PDB entry 6XCN | electron microscopy, 3.66 A resolution | chains A and E of the 9 polymer chains in the assembly

[Chain A (and E)]
Protein: Spike glycoprotein
Organism: Severe acute respiratory syndrome coronavirus 2
Notes: chain E of this document is another copy of the same molecule, construct and numbering; everything in this record applies to it too
Reference sequence: P0DTC2 (SPIKE_SARS2); residues 1-1213 here = UniProt positions 1-1213
Sequence (1259 residues; numbered 1 to 1259; the number before each row is that of its first residue):
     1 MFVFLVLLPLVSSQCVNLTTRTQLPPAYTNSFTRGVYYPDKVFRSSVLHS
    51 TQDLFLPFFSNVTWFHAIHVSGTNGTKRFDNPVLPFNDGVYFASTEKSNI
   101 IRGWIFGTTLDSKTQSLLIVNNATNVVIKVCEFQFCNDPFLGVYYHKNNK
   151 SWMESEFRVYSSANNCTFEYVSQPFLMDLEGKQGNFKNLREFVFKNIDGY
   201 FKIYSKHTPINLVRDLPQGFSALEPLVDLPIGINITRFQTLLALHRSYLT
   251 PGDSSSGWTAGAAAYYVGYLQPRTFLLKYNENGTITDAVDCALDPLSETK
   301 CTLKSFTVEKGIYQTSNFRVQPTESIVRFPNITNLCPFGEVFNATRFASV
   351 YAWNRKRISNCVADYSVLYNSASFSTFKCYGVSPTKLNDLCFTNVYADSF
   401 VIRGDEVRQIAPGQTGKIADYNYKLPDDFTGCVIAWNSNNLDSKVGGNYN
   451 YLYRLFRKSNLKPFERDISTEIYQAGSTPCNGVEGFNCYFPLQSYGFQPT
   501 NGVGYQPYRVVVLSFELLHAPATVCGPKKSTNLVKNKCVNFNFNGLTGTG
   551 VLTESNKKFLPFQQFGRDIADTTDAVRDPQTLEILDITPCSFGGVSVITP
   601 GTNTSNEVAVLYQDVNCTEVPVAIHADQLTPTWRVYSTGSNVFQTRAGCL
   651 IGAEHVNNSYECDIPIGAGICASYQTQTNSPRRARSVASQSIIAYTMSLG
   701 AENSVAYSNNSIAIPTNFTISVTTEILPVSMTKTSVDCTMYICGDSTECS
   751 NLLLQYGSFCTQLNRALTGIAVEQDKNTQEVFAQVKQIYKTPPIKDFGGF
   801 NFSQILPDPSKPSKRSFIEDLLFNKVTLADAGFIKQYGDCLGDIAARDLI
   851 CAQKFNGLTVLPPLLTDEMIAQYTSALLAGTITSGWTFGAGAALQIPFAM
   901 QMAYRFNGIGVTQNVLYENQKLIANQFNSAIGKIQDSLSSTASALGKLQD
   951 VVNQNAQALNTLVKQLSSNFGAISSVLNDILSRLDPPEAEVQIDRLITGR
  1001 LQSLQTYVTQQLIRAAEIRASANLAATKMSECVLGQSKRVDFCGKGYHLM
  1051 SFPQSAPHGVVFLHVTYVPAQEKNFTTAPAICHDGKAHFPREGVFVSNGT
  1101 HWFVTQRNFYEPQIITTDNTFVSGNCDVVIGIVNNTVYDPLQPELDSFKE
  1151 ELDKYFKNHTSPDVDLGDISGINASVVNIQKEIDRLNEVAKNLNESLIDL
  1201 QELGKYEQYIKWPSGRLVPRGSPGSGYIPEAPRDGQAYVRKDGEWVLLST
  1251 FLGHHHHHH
Not modelled in the structure: 1-26, 67-80, 141-163, 173-185, 197-199, 212-214, 243-262, 519, 621-640, 677-688, 812, 828-853, 1148-1259
Sequence notes: conflict Glu607 (Gln in P0DTC2), Pro986 (Lys in P0DTC2), Pro987 (Val in P0DTC2); expression tag (1214-1259)
Curated features (UniProtKB/Swiss-Prot):
  - region: Asn280 to Cys301 (Putative superantigen), Arg403 to Asp405 (Integrin-binding motif), Asn448 to Phe456 (Immunodominant HLA epitope recognized by the CD8+), Pro681 to Ala684 (Putative superantigen), Ser816 to Tyr837 (Fusion peptide 1), Lys835 to Phe855 (Fusion peptide 2), Asp1163 to Glu1202 (Heptad repeat 2)
  - site (Cleavage): Arg685, Ser686, Arg815, Ser816
  - glycosylation: Asn17 (N-linked (GlcNAc...) (complex) asparagine), Asn61 (N-linked (GlcNAc...) (hybrid) asparagine), Asn74 (N-linked (GlcNAc...) (complex) asparagine), Asn122 (N-linked (GlcNAc...) (hybrid) asparagine), Asn149 (N-linked (GlcNAc...) (complex) asparagine), Asn165 (N-linked (GlcNAc...) (complex) asparagine), Asn234 (N-linked (GlcNAc...) (high mannose) asparagine), Asn282 (N-linked (GlcNAc...) (complex) asparagine), Thr323 (O-linked (GalNAc) threonine), Ser325 (O-linked (HexNAc...) serine), Asn331 (N-linked (GlcNAc...) (complex) asparagine), Asn343 (N-linked (GlcNAc...) (complex) asparagine), Asn603 (N-linked (GlcNAc...) (hybrid) asparagine), Asn616 (N-linked (GlcNAc...) (complex) asparagine), Asn657 (N-linked (GlcNAc...) (complex) asparagine), Thr676 (O-linked (GlcNAc...) threonine), Thr678 (O-linked (GlcNAc...) threonine), Asn709 (N-linked (GlcNAc...) (high mannose) asparagine), Asn717 (N-linked (GlcNAc...) (hybrid) asparagine), Asn801 (N-linked (GlcNAc...) (hybrid) asparagine) and 6 more in UniProt
  - natural variant: Leu5 (L5F: In strain: Iota/B.1.526), Ser13 (S13I: In strain: Epsilon/B.1.427/B.1.429), Leu18 (L18F: In strain: Beta/B.1.351, Gamma/P.1 and 1 more), Thr19 (T19I: In strain: Omicron/BQ.1.1, Omicron/XBB.1.5 and 1 more; T19R: In strain: Delta/B.1.617.2, Omicron/BA.2 and 4 more), Thr20 (T20N: In strain: Gamma/P.1), Leu24 to Ala27 (sequence variant, change not given here; In strain: Omicron/BA.2, Omicron/BA.2.12.1 and 6 more), Pro26 (P26S: In strain: Gamma/P.1), Gln52 (Q52H: In strain: Omicron/EG.5.1), Ala67 (A67V: In strain: Eta/B.1.525, Omicron/BA.1), His69 to Val70 (deletion: In strain: Alpha/B.1.1.7, Eta/B.1.525 and 5 more), Gly75 (G75V: In strain: Lambda/C.37), Thr76 (T76I: In strain: Lambda/C.37), 82 further natural variant entries in UniProt
  - mutagenesis: His69 to Val70 (Increased incorporation of cleaved spike into virions), Asn121 (N121Q: Partial loss of biliverdin affinity), Arg190 (R190K: Partial loss of biliverdin affinity), Asn234 (N234Q: Increased resistance to neutralizing antibodies), Asn331 (N331Q: Reduced viral infectivity), Asn343 (N343Q: Reduced viral infectivity), Leu452 (L452R: Increased resistance to neutralizing antibodies. Decreases HLA binding to NF9 epitope. Increased binding affinity to human ACE2), Tyr453 (Y453F: Decreased HLA binding to NF9 epitope. Increased binding affinity to human ACE2), Ala475 (A475V: Increased resistance to neutralizing antibodies), Val483 (V483A: Increased resistance to neutralizing antibodies), Glu484 (E484D: Increased replication in human TMEM106B overexpressing cells), Phe490 (F490L: Increased resistance to neutralizing antibodies and human covalescent sera neutralization), 14 further mutagenesis entries in UniProt
Disulfides: Cys131-Cys166, Cys291-Cys301, Cys336-Cys361, Cys379-Cys432, Cys391-Cys525, Cys480-Cys488, Cys538-Cys590, Cys617-Cys649, Cys662-Cys671, Cys738-Cys760, Cys743-Cys749, Cys1032-Cys1043, Cys1082-Cys1126
Covalently attached groups: N-acetylglucosamine (NAG) linked to Asn61, Asn122, Asn165, Asn234, Asn282, Asn331, Asn343, Asn603, Asn616, Asn709, Asn717, Asn801, Asn1134

[Interface between chain A and chain E]
Contacting residue pairs (130):
  Tyr38(A) - Phe562(E)  hydrophobic
  Lys41(A) - Phe562(E)
  Lys41(A) - Gln563(E)
  Lys41(A) - Gln564(E)  hydrogen bond (backbone-backbone)
  Lys41(A) - Phe565(E)
  Val42(A) - Gln563(E)  hydrogen bond (backbone-side chain)
  Val42(A) - Phe565(E)  hydrophobic
  Val42(A) - Arg567(E)
  Phe43(A) - Lys558(E)
  Phe43(A) - Phe559(E)  hydrophobic
  Phe43(A) - Gln563(E)
  Phe43(A) - Phe565(E)  hydrogen bond (backbone-backbone)
  Phe43(A) - Gly566(E)
  Phe43(A) - Arg567(E)  hydrogen bond (backbone-backbone)
  His49(A) - Asp571(E)
  Thr167(A) - Arg357(E)
  Tyr200(A) - Pro521(E)  hydrophobic
  Pro225(A) - Phe562(E)
  Pro230(A) - Pro521(E)
  Gly232(A) - Pro521(E)
  Asn282(A) - Lys558(E)
  Gly283(A) - Leu560(E)
  Gly283(A) - Gln563(E)  hydrogen bond (backbone-side chain)
  Asp737(A) - Asn317(E)
  Met740(A) - Arg319(E)
  Met740(A) - Phe592(E)  hydrophobic
  Asp745(A) - Arg319(E)  salt bridge
  Gln755(A) - Ser968(E)
  Gln755(A) - Asn969(E)
  Gln755(A) - Phe970(E)  hydrogen bond (backbone-backbone)
  Gln755(A) - Gly971(E)  hydrogen bond (side chain-backbone)
  Tyr756(A) - Gln965(E)
  Tyr756(A) - Phe970(E)
  Gly757(A) - Gln965(E)
  Gly757(A) - Ser968(E)
  Ser758(A) - Gln965(E)  hydrogen bond (backbone-side chain)
  Phe759(A) - Gln965(E)
  Phe759(A) - Gln1002(E)
  Gln762(A) - Thr1006(E)
  Arg765(A) - Gln957(E)  hydrogen bond
  Gln787(A) - Ala701(E)
  Gln787(A) - Asn703(E)  hydrogen bond
  Ile788(A) - Leu699(E)  hydrophobic
  Ile788(A) - Gly700(E)
  Ile788(A) - Ala701(E)
  Ile788(A) - Glu702(E)
  Ile788(A) - Asn703(E)  hydrogen bond (backbone-backbone)
  Tyr789(A) - Asn703(E)
  Tyr789(A) - Val705(E)  hydrophobic
  Lys790(A) - Glu702(E)  salt bridge
  Lys790(A) - Asn703(E)  hydrogen bond (backbone-backbone)
  Lys790(A) - Ser704(E)
  Pro792(A) - Tyr707(E)  hydrophobic
  Asp796(A) - Tyr707(E)  hydrogen bond (backbone-side chain)
  Phe797(A) - Tyr707(E)
  Lys854(A) - Phe592(E)
  Phe855(A) - Thr572(E)
  Phe855(A) - Thr573(E)
  Phe855(A) - Pro589(E)  hydrophobic
  Gly857(A) - Phe592(E)
  Leu861(A) - Gln613(E)
  Pro863(A) - Ala668(E)  hydrogen bond (backbone-backbone)
  Leu864(A) - Pro665(E)  hydrophobic
  Leu864(A) - Gly667(E)
  Leu864(A) - Ala668(E)
  Leu864(A) - Gly669(E)  hydrogen bond (backbone-backbone)
  Leu865(A) - Met697(E)  hydrophobic
  Met869(A) - Met697(E)  hydrophobic
  Met869(A) - Leu699(E)  hydrophobic
  Gln872(A) - Leu699(E)
  Tyr873(A) - Leu699(E)
  Thr883(A) - Val705(E)
  Thr883(A) - Tyr707(E)
  Trp886(A) - Tyr1047(E)  hydrogen bond
  Gly889(A) - Asp1041(E)
  Ala890(A) - Gly1046(E)
  Ala890(A) - Tyr1047(E)
  Ala890(A) - Val1068(E)
  Ala890(A) - Pro1069(E)
  Leu894(A) - Ala713(E)
  Leu894(A) - Pro715(E)
  Leu894(A) - Glu1072(E)
  Gln895(A) - Ala706(E)
  Gln895(A) - Ser711(E)
  Gln895(A) - Ile712(E)
  Gln895(A) - Ala713(E)  hydrogen bond (backbone-backbone)
  Gln895(A) - Asn1074(E)  hydrogen bond
  Ile896(A) - Tyr707(E)
  Ile896(A) - Ser711(E)
  Ile896(A) - Ile712(E)  hydrophobic
  Pro897(A) - Asn709(E)
  Pro897(A) - Asn710(E)
  Pro897(A) - Ser711(E)
  Pro897(A) - Thr1077(E)
  Phe898(A) - Tyr707(E)  hydrogen bond (backbone-side chain)
  Met900(A) - Thr1077(E)  hydrogen bond
  Met900(A) - Val1094(E)  hydrophobic
  Tyr904(A) - Gly1093(E)
  Tyr904(A) - Val1094(E)
  Tyr904(A) - Arg1107(E)  hydrogen bond
  Gln913(A) - Pro1090(E)
  Gln913(A) - Arg1107(E)
  Asn914(A) - Phe1089(E)
  Asn914(A) - Phe1121(E)
  Asn914(A) - Ser1123(E)
  Tyr917(A) - Pro1079(E)
  Tyr917(A) - Phe1089(E)  hydrophobic
  Tyr917(A) - Val1129(E)  hydrophobic
  Glu918(A) - Ser1123(E)  hydrogen bond
  Glu918(A) - Val1128(E)
  Lys921(A) - Ile1130(E)
  Val963(A) - Ala570(E)  hydrophobic
  Lys964(A) - Asp571(E)
  Gln1005(A) - Gln1002(E)  hydrogen bond
  Gln1005(A) - Thr1006(E)  hydrogen bond
  Leu1012(A) - Gln1010(E)
  Leu1012(A) - Ile1013(E)  hydrophobic
  Arg1019(A) - Glu1017(E)
  Thr1027(A) - Arg1039(E)
  Ser1030(A) - Val1040(E)
  Ser1030(A) - Asp1041(E)
  Glu1031(A) - Arg1039(E)  salt bridge
  Glu1031(A) - Val1040(E)
  Leu1034(A) - Val1040(E)
  Leu1034(A) - Asp1041(E)
  Gly1035(A) - Val1040(E)
  Arg1039(A) - Arg1039(E)
  Asp1118(A) - Arg1091(E)  salt bridge
  Leu1141(A) - Leu1141(E)  hydrophobic
  Glu1144(A) - Leu1141(E)
Other interface residues (no listed pair), chain A (90 interface residues in all): Arg44, Val47, Cys166, Glu224, Ile231, Thr284, Lys786, Asn856, Thr859, Pro862, Thr866, Ile882, Thr887, Ala892, Ala893, Asn907, Thr912, Gln920, Leu1001, Thr1009, Ile1013
Other interface residues (no listed pair), chain E (88 interface residues in all): Ser359, Thr549, Ile569, Asp614, Ala647, Ile666, Ile670, Cys671, Ser708, Thr961, Ser1003, Thr1009, Phe1042, Ala1078

[Overview]
90 residues of chain A and 88 residues of chain E are in contact; the contacts include 24 hydrogen bonds and 4
salt bridges. Among the polar pairs are Asp745(A)-Arg319(E), Lys790(A)-Glu702(E) and Glu1031(A)-Arg1039(E).
Chain A and chain E are both Spike glycoprotein (Severe acute respiratory syndrome coronavirus 2); the
structure, Structure of the SARS-CoV-2 spike glycoprotein in complex with the C105 neutralizing antibody Fab
fragment (state ..., was determined by electron microscopy, deposited together with 6XCA and 6XCM.
